PDB entry 5L24 | X-ray diffraction, 4.10 A resolution (low resolution: residue-level contacts below are approximate; hydrogen-bond / salt-bridge calls are withheld) | chains A and B of the 3 polymer chains in the assembly

[Chain A (and B)]
Molecule: Nucleoside permease
Organism: Neisseria wadsworthii 9715
Notes: chain B of this document is another copy of the same molecule, construct and numbering; everything in this record applies to it too
UniProt: G4CRQ5 (G4CRQ5_9NEIS); numbering as in UniProt (aligned over 1-425)
Sequence (431 residues; row label = number of the first residue in the row; numbers below 1 keep their minus sign (Gly-5 is residue -5)):
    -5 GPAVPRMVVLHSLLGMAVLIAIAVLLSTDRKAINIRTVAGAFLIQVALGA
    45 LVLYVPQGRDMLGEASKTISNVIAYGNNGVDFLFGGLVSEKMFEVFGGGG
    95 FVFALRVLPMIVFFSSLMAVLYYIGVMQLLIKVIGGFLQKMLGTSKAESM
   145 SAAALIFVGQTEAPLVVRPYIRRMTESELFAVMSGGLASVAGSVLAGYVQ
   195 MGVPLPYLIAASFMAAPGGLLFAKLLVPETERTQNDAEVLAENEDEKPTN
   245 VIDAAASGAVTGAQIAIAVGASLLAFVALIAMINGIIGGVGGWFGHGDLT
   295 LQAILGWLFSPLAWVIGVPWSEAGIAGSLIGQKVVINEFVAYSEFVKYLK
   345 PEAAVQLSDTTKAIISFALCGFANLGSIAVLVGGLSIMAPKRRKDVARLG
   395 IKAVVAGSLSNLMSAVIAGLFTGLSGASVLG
Not modelled in the structure: -5 to 0, 421-425 (chain B: -5 to 1, 229-240, 422-425)
Sequence notes: expression tag (-5 to 0); engineered mutation Leu149 (Asn in G4CRQ5)
Ligand contacts: 6ZL (2-{[(4-O-alpha-D-glucopyranosyl-beta-D-glucopyranosyl)oxy]methyl}-2-octyldecyl 4-O-alpha-D-glucopyranosyl-beta-D-glucopyranoside): Met276, Gly279, Gly283
What the authors report for this chain:
  - self-association interface (contacts with another copy of this molecule); pairs are residue here / residue on that copy: Arg387-Glu240

[Chain A / chain B interface]
Contacting residue pairs (41):
  Met86(A) - Leu81(B)
  Val89(A) - Lys85(B)
  Phe90(A) - Gly80(B)
  Phe90(A) - Ser83(B)
  Phe90(A) - Met86(B)
  Gly93(A) - Gly79(B)
  Gly93(A) - Gly80(B)
  Val96(A) - Phe78(B)
  Val96(A) - Leu81(B)
  Phe97(A) - Phe76(B)
  Phe97(A) - Leu77(B)
  Ala98(A) - Leu77(B)
  Ile261(A) - Ala257(B)
  Ala262(A) - Val254(B)
  Gly264(A) - Leu77(B)
  Ala265(A) - Ala253(B)
  Ala265(A) - Ala257(B)
  Ser266(A) - Ala253(B)
  Leu268(A) - Val74(B)
  Leu268(A) - Leu77(B)
  Leu268(A) - Pro103(B)
  Leu268(A) - Phe107(B)
  Ala269(A) - Ser110(B)
  Ala269(A) - Ala253(B)
  Phe270(A) - Ile246(B)
  Phe270(A) - Ala249(B)
  Phe270(A) - Ala250(B)
  Val271(A) - Phe76(B)
  Ala272(A) - Tyr69(B)
  Ala272(A) - Phe107(B)
  Leu273(A) - Ala249(B)
  Ala275(A) - Tyr69(B)
  Met276(A) - Tyr69(B)
  Met276(A) - Leu111(B)
  Gly279(A) - Tyr69(B)
  Val329(A) - Ile246(B)
  Ile330(A) - Ile246(B)
  Ser337(A) - Phe76(B)
  Leu369(A) - Asn244(B)
  Ala373(A) - Thr243(B)
  Ala373(A) - Asp247(B)
Interface residues without a listed pair, chain A (30 interface residues in all): Phe95, Leu99, Leu267, Gly370
Interface residues without a listed pair, chain B (30 interface residues in all): Gly70, Asn72, Gly73, Val106, Val114, Ile261

[Summary]
Chain A and chain B each contribute 30 residues to their interface. Bound to chain A: compound 6ZL. From the
paper: a self-association interface involving Arg387(A).
Chain A and chain B are both Nucleoside permease (Neisseria wadsworthii 9715); the structure, Structure of
CNTnw N149L in the intermediate 2 state, was determined by X-ray diffraction together with 5L26, 5L27, 5L2A,
5L2B and 5U9W from the same study.
